PDB entry 3I55 | X-ray diffraction, 3.11 A resolution | chains 0 and 3 of the 32 polymer chains in the assembly

# Chain 0
Molecule: 23S ribosomal RNA
Source organism: Haloarcula marismortui ATCC 43049
Sequence (2923 nucleotides; row label = number of the first residue in the row):
     1 GUUGGCUACU AUGCCAGCUG GUGGAUUGCU CGGCUCAGGC GCUGAUGAAG GACGUGCCAA
    61 GCUGCGAUAA GCUGUGGGGA GCCGCACGGA GGCGAAGAAC CACAGAUUUC CGAAUGAGAA
   121 UCUCUCUAAC AAUUGCUUCG CGCAAUGAGG AACCCCGAGA ACUGAAACAU CUCAGUAUCG
   181 GGAGGAACAG AAAACGCAAC GUGAUGUCGU UAGUAACCGC GAGUGAACGC GAUACAGCCC
   241 AAACCGAAGC CCUCACGGGC AAUGUGGUGU CAGGGCUACC UCUCAUCAGC CGACCGUCUU
   301 CACGAAGUCU CUUGGAAUAG AGCGUGAUAC AGGGUGACAA CCCCGUACUG AAGACCAGUA
   361 CGCUGUGCGG UAGUGCCAGA GUAGCGGGGG UUGGAUAUCC CUCGCGAAUA ACGCAGGCAU
   421 CGACUGCGAA GGCUAAACAC AACCUGAGAC CGAUAGUGAA CAAGUAGUGU GAACGAACGC
   481 UGCAAAGUAC CCUCAGAAGG GAGGCGAAAU AGAGCAUGAA AUCAGUUGGC GAUCGAGCGA
   541 CAGGGCAUAC AAGGUCCCUU GACGAAUGAC CGAGACGCGA GUCUCCAGUA AGACUCACGG
   601 GAAGCCGAUG UUCUGUCGUA CGUUUUGAAA AACGAGCCAG GGAGUGUGUC UGUAUGGCAA
   661 GUCUAACCGG AGUAUCCGGG GAGGCACAGG GAAACCGACA UGGCCGCAGG GCUUUGCCCG
   721 AGGGCCGCCG UCUUCAAGGG CGGGGAGCCA UGUGGACACG ACCCGAAUCC GGACGAUCUA
   781 CGCAUGGACA AGAUGAAGCG UGCCGAAAGG CACGUGGAAG UCUGUUAGAG UUGGUGUCCU
   841 ACAAUACCCU CUCGUGAUCU AUGUGUAGGG GUGAAAGGCC CAUCGAGUCC GGCAACAGCU
   901 GGUUCCAAUC GAAACAUGUC GAAGCAUGAC CUCCGCCGAG GUAGUCUGUG AGGUAGAGCG
   961 ACCGAUUGGU GUGUCCGCCU CCGAGAGGAG UCGGCACACC UGUCAAACUC CAAACUUACA
  1021 GACGCUGUUU GACGCGGGGA UUCCGGUGCG CGGGGUAAGC CUGUGUACCA GGAGGGGAAC
  1081 AACCCAGAGA UAGGUUAAGG UCCCCAAGUG UGGAUUAAGU GUAAUCCUCU GAAGGUGGUC
  1141 UCGAGCCCUA GACAGCCGGG AGGUGAGCUU AGAAGCAGCU ACCCUCUAAG AAAAGCGUAA
  1201 CAGCUUACCG GCCGAGGUUU GAGGCGCCCA AAAUGAUCGG GACUCAAAUC CACCACCGAG
  1261 ACCUGUCCGU ACCACUCAUA CUGGUAAUCG AGUAGAUUGG CGCUCUAAUU GGAUGGAAGC
  1321 AGGGGCGAGA GCUCCUGUGG ACCGAUUAGU GACGAAAAUC CUGGCCAUAG UAGCAGCGAU
  1381 AGUCGGGUGA GAACCCCGAC GGCCUAAUGG AUAAGGGUUC CUCAGCACUG CUGAUCAGCU
  1441 GAGGGUUAGC CGGUCCUAAG UCUCACCGCA ACUCGACUGA GACGAAAUGG GAAACAGGUU
  1501 AAUAUUCCUG UGCCAUCAUG CAGUGAAAGU UGACGCCCUG GGGUCGAUCA CGCCGGGCAU
  1561 UCGCCCGGUC GAACCGUCCA ACUCCGUGGA AGCCGUAAUG GCAGGAAGCG GACGAACGGC
  1621 GGCAUAGGGA AACGUGAUUC AACCUGGGGC CCAUGAAAAG ACGAGCAUGA UGUCCGUACC
  1681 GAGAACCGAC ACAGGUGUCC AUGGCGGCGA AAGCCAAGGC CUGUCGGGAG CAACCAACGU
  1741 UAGGGAAUUC GGCAAGUUAG UCCCGUACCU UCGGAAGAAG GGAUGCCUGC UCCGGAACGG
  1801 AGCAGGUCGC AGUGACUCGG AAGCUCGGAC UGUCUAGUAA CAACAUAGGU GACCGCAAAU
  1861 CCGCAAGGAC UCGUACGGUC ACUGAAUCCU GCCCAGUGCA GGUAUCUGAA CACCUCGUAC
  1921 AAGAGGACGA AGGACCUGUC AACGGCGGGG GUAACUAUGA CCCUCUUAAG GUAGCGUAGU
  1981 ACCUUGCCGC AUCAGUAGCG GCUUGCAUGA AUGGAUUAAC CAGAGCUUCA CUGUCCCAAC
  2041 GUUGGGCCCG GUGAACUGUA CAUUCCAGUG CGGAGUCUGG AGACACCCAG GGGGAAGCGA
  2101 AGACCCUAUG GAGCUUUACU GCAGGCUGUC GCUGAGACGU GGUCGCCGAU GUGCAGCAUA
  2161 GGUAGGAGUC GUUACAGAGG UACCCGCGCU AGCGGGCCAC CCAGACAACA GUGAAAUACU
  2221 ACCCGUCGGU GACUGCGACU CUCACUCCGG GAGGAGGACA CCGAUAGCCG GGCAGUUUGA
  2281 CUGGGGCGGU ACGCGCUCGA AAAGAUAUCG AGCGCGCCCU AUGGUCAUCU CAGCCGGGAC
  2341 AGAGACCCGG CGAAGAGUGC AAGAGCAAAA GAUGACUUGA CAGUGUUCUU CCCAACGAGG
  2401 AACGCUGACG CGAAAGCGUG GUCUAGCGAA CCAAUUAGCC UGCUUGAUGC GGGCAAUUGA
  2461 UGACAGAAAA GCUACCCUAG GGAUAACAGA GUCGUCACUC GCAAGAGCAC AUAUCGACCG
  2521 AGUGGCUUGC UACCUCGAUG UCGGUUCCCU CCAUCCUGCC CGUGCAGAAG CGGGCAAGGG
  2581 UGAGGUUGUU CGCCUAUUAA AGGAGGUCGU GAGCUGGGUU UAGACCGUCG UGAGACAGGU
  2641 CGGCUGCUAU CUACUGGGUG UGUAAUGGUG UCUGACAAGA ACGACCGUAU AGUACGAGAG
  2701 GAACUACGGU UGGUGGCCAC UGGUGUACCG GUUGUUCGAG AGAGCACGUG CCGGGUAGCC
  2761 ACGCCACACG GGGUAAGAGC UGAACGCAUC UAAGCUCGAA ACCCACUUGG AAAAGAGACA
  2821 CCGCCGAGGU CCCGCGUACA AGACGCGGUC GAUAGACUCG GGGUGUGCGC GUCGAGGUAA
  2881 CGAGACGUUA AGCCCACGAG CACUAACAGA CCAAAGCCAU CAU
Disordered / not traced: 1-9, 126-127, 715, 971-998, 1560, 1952-1963, 2137-2236, 2339-2343, 2665-2666, 2915-2923
Modified positions: 1MA (6-hydro-1-methyladenosine-5'-monophosphate) at position 628, OMU (o2'-methyluridine 5'-monophosphate) at position 2587, OMG (o2'-methylguanosine-5'-monophosphate) at position 2588, UR3 (3-methyluridine-5'-monophoshate) at position 2619, PSU (pseudouridine-5'-monophosphate) at position 2621
Ion coordination: Mg2+ site 1 near G28 (its only coordinating residue here); Na+ site 1: C40, G41; Na+ site 2 near G56 (its only coordinating residue here); Sr2+ site 1 near A86 (its only coordinating residue here); Na+ site 3 near U108 (its only coordinating residue here); Mg2+ site 2 near U115 (its only coordinating residue here); Na+ site 4 near C141 (its only coordinating residue here); Na+ site 5 near U146 (its only coordinating residue here); Mg2+ site 3: C162, U163, U2276; Na+ site 6: A165, A166; Mg2+ site 4 near A166 (its only coordinating residue here); Mg2+ site 5: A167, C168; 67 more Mg2+ sites not listed; 43 more Na+ sites not listed; 37 more Sr2+ sites not listed
Residues lining bound ligands: Mycalamide A (MYL): A2430, C2431, C2432, A2433, G2459, A2460

# Chain 3
Protein: 50S ribosomal protein L44E
Source organism: Haloarcula marismortui
UniProtKB: P32411 (RL44_HALMA); numbering as in UniProt (aligned over 1-92)
Amino-acid sequence (92 residues; row label = number of the first residue in the row):
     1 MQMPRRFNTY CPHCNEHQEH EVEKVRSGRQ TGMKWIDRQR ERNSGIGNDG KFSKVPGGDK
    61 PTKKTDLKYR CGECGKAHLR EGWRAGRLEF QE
Residues lining bound ligands: Mycalamide A (MYL): Gln30, Lys51, Phe52, Lys54, Pro56, Gly57, Gly58
From the paper describing this entry:
  - binding site for Mycalamide A: Lys51, Lys54

# How chain 0 and chain 3 interact
Pairs across the interface - 122 pairs, chain 0 then chain 3:
  A169(0) - Asn48(3)  hydrogen bond to the sugar
  U170(0) - Asn48(3)  sugar contact
  U170(0) - Asp49(3)  sugar contact
  C218(0) - Gln39(3)  phosphate contact
  C218(0) - Asn43(3)  hydrogen bond to the phosphate
  G219(0) - Gln39(3)  hydrogen bond to the phosphate
  G219(0) - Asn43(3)  hydrogen bond to the phosphate
  G219(0) - Lys51(3)  hydrogen bond to the phosphate
  G219(0) - Phe52(3)  phosphate contact
  C220(0) - Trp35(3)  base contact
  C220(0) - Lys51(3)  salt bridge to the phosphate
  G388(0) - Glu41(3)  phosphate contact
  G389(0) - Ile46(3)  phosphate contact
  G390(0) - Ser44(3)  phosphate contact
  G390(0) - Gly45(3)  phosphate contact
  G390(0) - Ile46(3)  hydrogen bond to the phosphate
  A395(0) - Arg42(3)  phosphate contact
  U396(0) - Trp35(3)  phosphate contact
  U396(0) - Arg38(3)  base contact
  U396(0) - Arg42(3)  salt bridge to the phosphate
  A1922(0) - Met33(3)  sugar contact
  G1923(0) - Thr31(3)  phosphate contact
  G1923(0) - Gly32(3)  sugar contact
  G1923(0) - Met33(3)  sugar contact
  A1924(0) - Arg29(3)  hydrogen bond to the phosphate
  A1924(0) - Gln30(3)  phosphate contact
  G1925(0) - Arg29(3)  salt bridge to the phosphate
  U2120(0) - Gly47(3)  sugar contact
  U2120(0) - Asn48(3)  sugar contact
  U2120(0) - Ser53(3)  phosphate contact
  G2121(0) - Gly47(3)  phosphate contact
  G2316(0) - Pro61(3)  sugar contact
  C2317(0) - Pro61(3)  phosphate contact
  C2317(0) - Thr62(3)  hydrogen bond to the phosphate
  C2317(0) - Arg84(3)  salt bridge to the phosphate
  C2318(0) - Arg84(3)  phosphate contact
  C2318(0) - Ala85(3)  phosphate contact
  C2318(0) - Gly86(3)  hydrogen bond to the phosphate
  C2319(0) - Met1(3)  hydrogen bond to the phosphate
  U2320(0) - Met1(3)  hydrogen bond to the phosphate
  U2320(0) - Gln2(3)  hydrogen bond to the phosphate
  U2320(0) - Met3(3)  hydrogen bond to the sugar
  U2320(0) - Pro4(3)  base contact
  U2320(0) - Gln91(3)  hydrogen bond to the sugar
  A2321(0) - Gln91(3)  hydrogen bond to the phosphate
  U2378(0) - Phe7(3)  sugar contact
  U2378(0) - Asn8(3)  hydrogen bond to the phosphate
  G2379(0) - Asn8(3)  phosphate contact
  G2379(0) - Thr9(3)  phosphate contact
  A2380(0) - Met1(3)  base contact
  C2381(0) - Thr9(3)  hydrogen bond to the sugar
  C2381(0) - Tyr10(3)  base contact
  C2381(0) - Arg80(3)  hydrogen bond to the phosphate
  A2382(0) - Tyr10(3)  sugar contact
  A2382(0) - Pro12(3)  sugar contact
  A2382(0) - Arg80(3)  salt bridge to the phosphate
  G2407(0) - Tyr10(3)  hydrogen bond to the sugar
  G2407(0) - Asn15(3)  sugar contact
  A2408(0) - Tyr10(3)  sugar contact
  A2408(0) - Asn15(3)  sugar contact
  A2408(0) - Glu16(3)  hydrogen bond to the sugar
  A2408(0) - His17(3)  hydrogen bond to the sugar
  C2409(0) - Asn8(3)  hydrogen bond to the sugar
  C2409(0) - His17(3)  hydrogen bond to the sugar
  C2427(0) - Lys60(3)  base contact
  C2427(0) - Arg84(3)  salt bridge to the phosphate
  G2428(0) - Lys60(3)  hydrogen bond to the base
  G2428(0) - Lys64(3)  salt bridge to the phosphate
  G2428(0) - Arg84(3)  salt bridge to the phosphate
  C2431(0) - Lys51(3)  hydrogen bond to the sugar
  C2432(0) - Trp35(3)  phosphate contact
  C2432(0) - Ile36(3)  phosphate contact
  A2433(0) - Gln30(3)  hydrogen bond to the sugar
  A2433(0) - Lys34(3)  phosphate contact
  A2433(0) - Ile36(3)  phosphate contact
  A2434(0) - Ser27(3)  hydrogen bond to the sugar
  A2434(0) - Gly28(3)  hydrogen bond to the phosphate
  A2434(0) - Arg29(3)  sugar contact
  A2434(0) - Gln30(3)  sugar contact
  A2434(0) - Thr31(3)  phosphate contact
  A2434(0) - Lys34(3)  salt bridge to the phosphate
  U2435(0) - Ser27(3)  sugar contact
  U2435(0) - Gly28(3)  phosphate contact
  U2435(0) - Lys68(3)  hydrogen bond to the phosphate
  U2435(0) - Leu79(3)  base contact
  U2436(0) - Arg70(3)  salt bridge to the phosphate
  U2436(0) - Ala77(3)  hydrogen bond to the sugar
  U2436(0) - His78(3)  sugar contact
  A2437(0) - His13(3)  sugar contact
  A2437(0) - Lys76(3)  phosphate contact
  A2437(0) - Ala77(3)  sugar contact
  G2438(0) - Lys76(3)  salt bridge to the phosphate
  C2450(0) - Met33(3)  sugar contact
  G2451(0) - Thr31(3)  phosphate contact
  G2451(0) - Met33(3)  phosphate contact
  G2452(0) - Trp35(3)  phosphate contact
  A2456(0) - Leu79(3)  base contact
  U2457(0) - Asp66(3)  sugar contact
  U2457(0) - Leu79(3)  base contact
  U2457(0) - Arg80(3)  hydrogen bond to the sugar
  U2457(0) - Glu81(3)  phosphate contact
  U2457(0) - Gly82(3)  phosphate contact
  U2458(0) - Lys64(3)  phosphate contact
  U2458(0) - Asp66(3)  sugar contact
  U2458(0) - Glu81(3)  phosphate contact
  U2458(0) - Gly82(3)  hydrogen bond to the phosphate
  G2459(0) - Asp59(3)  hydrogen bond to the sugar
  G2459(0) - Lys63(3)  hydrogen bond to the phosphate
  G2459(0) - Lys64(3)  hydrogen bond to the phosphate
  A2460(0) - Gly58(3)  sugar contact
  A2460(0) - Asp59(3)  sugar contact
  A2460(0) - Lys60(3)  hydrogen bond to the phosphate
  A2460(0) - Lys63(3)  salt bridge to the phosphate
  U2461(0) - Gly58(3)  phosphate contact
  U2461(0) - Asp59(3)  hydrogen bond to the phosphate
  U2461(0) - Lys60(3)  salt bridge to the phosphate
  G2462(0) - Lys60(3)  hydrogen bond to the base
  G2462(0) - Pro61(3)  base contact
  A2468(0) - Asn48(3)  base contact
  A2468(0) - Gly50(3)  hydrogen bond to the base
  A2468(0) - Ser53(3)  base contact
  A2468(0) - Lys54(3)  salt bridge to the phosphate
Also at the interface, not in a pair above, chain 0 (52 interface residues in all): G2410
Also at the interface, not in a pair above, chain 3 (63 interface residues in all): Cys11, Val25, Trp83

# Overview
52 residues of chain 0 and 63 residues of chain 3 are in contact, with 39 hydrogen bonds and 14 salt bridges.
Among the polar pairs are G2428(0)-Lys60(3), G2462(0)-Lys60(3) and A2468(0)-Gly50(3). Mycalamide A is bound
between chain 0 and chain 3. The paper reports a binding site for Mycalamide A at Lys51(3) and Lys54(3).
Here chain 0 is 23S ribosomal RNA (Haloarcula marismortui ATCC 43049) and chain 3 is 50S ribosomal protein
L44E (Haloarcula marismortui). Entry 3I55 (Co-crystal structure of Mycalamide A Bound to the Large Ribosomal
Subunit) was determined by X-ray diffraction together with 3I56 from the same study.
